PDB entry 9FRW | X-ray diffraction, 2.85 A resolution | chains H and Z of the 28 polymer chains in the assembly

# Chain H
Protein: Proteasome subunit beta type-2
Organism: Saccharomyces cerevisiae
Notes: EC 3.4.25.1
UniProt: P25043 (PSB2_YEAST); residues 1-232 here correspond to UniProt positions 30-261 (UniProt number = residue number + 29)
Sequence (232 residues; each row starts with the number of its first residue):
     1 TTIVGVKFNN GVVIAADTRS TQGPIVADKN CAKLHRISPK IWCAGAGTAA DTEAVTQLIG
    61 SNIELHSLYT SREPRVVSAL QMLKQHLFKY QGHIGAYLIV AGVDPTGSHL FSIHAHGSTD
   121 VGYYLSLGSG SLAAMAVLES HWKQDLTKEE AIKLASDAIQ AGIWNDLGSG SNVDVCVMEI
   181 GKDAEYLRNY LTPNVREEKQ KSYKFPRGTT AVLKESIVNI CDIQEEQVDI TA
Disordered / not traced: 227-232

# Chain Z
Protein: Proteasome subunit beta type-6
Organism: Saccharomyces cerevisiae
UniProt: P23724 (PSB6_YEAST); residues 1-222 here correspond to UniProt positions 20-241 (UniProt number = residue number + 19)
Sequence (222 residues; numbered 1 to 222; the number before each row is that of its first residue):
     1 QFNPYGDNGG TILGIAGEDF AVLAGDTRNI TDYSINSRYE PKVFDCGDNI VMSANGFAAD
    61 GDALVKRFKN SVKWYHFDHN DKKLSINSAA RNIQHLLYGK RFFPYYVHTI IAGLDEDGKG
   121 AVYSFDPVGS YEREQCRAGG AAASLIMPFL DNQVNFKNQY EPGTNGKVKK PLKYLSVEEV
   181 IKLVRDSFTS ATERHIQVGD GLEILIVTKD GVRKEFYELK RD
Bound ions: Mg2+: Thr192, Val198

# How chain H and chain Z interact
Residue-residue contacts (62; chain H residue first):
  Arg19(H) - Ile196(Z)
  Arg19(H) - Asp222(Z)  salt bridge
  Pro24(H) - Arg194(Z)
  Pro24(H) - His195(Z)
  Pro24(H) - Ile196(Z)  hydrogen bond (backbone-backbone)
  Ile25(H) - Leu145(Z)  hydrophobic
  Ile25(H) - Arg194(Z)
  Ile25(H) - His195(Z)
  Val26(H) - Glu193(Z)
  Val26(H) - Arg194(Z)  hydrogen bond (backbone-side chain)
  Val26(H) - Ile196(Z)  hydrophobic
  Ala27(H) - Arg194(Z)  hydrogen bond (backbone-side chain)
  Lys29(H) - Glu193(Z)  salt bridge
  Lys29(H) - Arg194(Z)
  Ile163(H) - Asp222(Z)
  Trp164(H) - Ile35(Z)
  Trp164(H) - Arg38(Z)  hydrogen bond (backbone-side chain)
  Trp164(H) - Arg221(Z)
  Trp164(H) - Asp222(Z)
  Asn165(H) - Tyr33(Z)
  Asn165(H) - Arg38(Z)
  Asp166(H) - Tyr33(Z)
  Asp166(H) - Asp222(Z)
  Leu167(H) - Arg28(Z)
  Leu167(H) - Ile30(Z)  hydrophobic
  Leu167(H) - Asp32(Z)
  Leu167(H) - Tyr33(Z)  hydrogen bond (backbone-backbone)
  Leu167(H) - Ile35(Z)  hydrophobic
  Leu167(H) - Ile196(Z)
  Gly168(H) - Tyr33(Z)
  Ser169(H) - Asp222(Z)
  Gly170(H) - Asp222(Z)
  Ser171(H) - Asp222(Z)  hydrogen bond (backbone-side chain)
  Asn194(H) - Lys220(Z)  hydrogen bond (backbone-side chain)
  Asn194(H) - Asp222(Z)
  Arg196(H) - Thr189(Z)
  Arg196(H) - Ser190(Z)
  Arg196(H) - Glu193(Z)
  Glu197(H) - Arg185(Z)  salt bridge
  Lys199(H) - Asp186(Z)
  Gln200(H) - Lys182(Z)
  Gln200(H) - Arg185(Z)  hydrogen bond
  Gln200(H) - Asp186(Z)  hydrogen bond (backbone-side chain)
  Lys201(H) - Glu179(Z)
  Lys201(H) - Asp186(Z)
  Tyr203(H) - Phe149(Z)
  Tyr203(H) - Gln153(Z)
  Tyr203(H) - Leu183(Z)
  Tyr203(H) - Asp186(Z)  hydrogen bond
  Phe205(H) - Asn152(Z)
  Phe205(H) - Gln153(Z)
  Phe205(H) - Gln159(Z)
  Pro206(H) - Pro162(Z)  hydrophobic
  Arg207(H) - Pro162(Z)
  Gly208(H) - Pro162(Z)
  Thr209(H) - Asn158(Z)
  Thr209(H) - Gln159(Z)
  Thr209(H) - Tyr160(Z)  hydrogen bond (backbone-backbone)
  Thr210(H) - Asn165(Z)
  Ala211(H) - Tyr160(Z)  hydrophobic
  Ala211(H) - Gly166(Z)
  Val212(H) - Asn165(Z)
Interface residues without a listed pair, chain H (33 interface residues in all): Thr21, Gly23, Asp28
Interface residues without a listed pair, chain Z (32 interface residues in all): Ser34, Glu161

# Overview
33 residues of chain H face 32 of chain Z across their interface; the contacts include 11 hydrogen bonds and 3
salt bridges. Polar pairs include Arg19(H)-Asp222(Z), Lys29(H)-Glu193(Z) and Glu197(H)-Arg185(Z). The Mg2+
site is built by Thr192(Z) and Val198(Z).
Here chain H is Proteasome subunit beta type-2 and chain Z is Proteasome subunit beta type-6, both from
Saccharomyces cerevisiae. Entry 9FRW (Yeast 20S proteasome with human beta1i (1-51)) was determined by X-ray
diffraction (same publication as 9FSU, 9FST, 9FSV, 9FT0 and 9FT1).
